4W4U - chains A and B of the 4 polymer chains in the assembly; structure by X-ray diffraction, 2.80 A resolution.

# Chain A
Protein: Ubiquitin carboxyl-terminal hydrolase
From: Saccharomyces cerevisiae
Notes: EC 3.4.19.12
UniProtKB: N1P0J5 (N1P0J5_YEASC); residues 1-471 here = UniProt positions 1-471
Sequence (476 residues; row label = number of the first residue in the row; numbers below 1 keep their minus sign (Gly-4 is residue -4)):
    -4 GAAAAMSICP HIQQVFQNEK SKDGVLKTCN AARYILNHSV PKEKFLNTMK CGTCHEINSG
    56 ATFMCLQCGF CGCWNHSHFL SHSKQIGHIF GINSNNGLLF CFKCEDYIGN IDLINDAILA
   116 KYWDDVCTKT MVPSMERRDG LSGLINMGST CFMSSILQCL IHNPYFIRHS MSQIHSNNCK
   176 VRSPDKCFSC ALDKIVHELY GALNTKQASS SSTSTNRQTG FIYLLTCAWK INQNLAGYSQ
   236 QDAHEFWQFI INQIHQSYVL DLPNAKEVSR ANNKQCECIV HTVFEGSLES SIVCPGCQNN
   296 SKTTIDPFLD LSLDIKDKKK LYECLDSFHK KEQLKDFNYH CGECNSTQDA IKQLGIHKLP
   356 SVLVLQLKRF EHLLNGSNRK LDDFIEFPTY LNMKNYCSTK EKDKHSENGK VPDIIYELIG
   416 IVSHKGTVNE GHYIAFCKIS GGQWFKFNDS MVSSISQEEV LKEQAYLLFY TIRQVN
Unresolved in the structure: -4 to 0, 199-211, 227-235, 395-405
Construct notes: expression tag (-4 to 0)
Ion coordination: Zn2+ site 1: Cys4, His6, Cys96, Cys99; Zn2+ site 2: Cys46, Cys49, Cys68, His73; Zn2+ site 3: Cys60, Cys63, His77, His83; Zn2+ site 4: His170, Cys174, Cys182, Cys185; Zn2+ site 5: His250, Cys271, Cys273, His276; Zn2+ site 6: Cys289, Cys292, Cys336, Cys339
From the paper describing this entry:
  - catalytic residues: Asn141 (citing earlier work)

# Chain B
Protein: Transcription and mRNA export factor SUS1
From: Saccharomyces cerevisiae
UniProtKB: N1P8F5 (N1P8F5_YEASC); numbering as in UniProt (aligned over 1-96)
Sequence (96 residues; numbered 1 to 96; the number before each row is that of its first residue):
     1 MTMDTAQLKS QIQQYLVESG NYELISNELK ARLLQEGWVD KVKDLTKSEM NINESTNFTQ
    61 ILSTVEPKAL EMVSDSTRET VLKQIREFLE EIVDTQ

# Interface between chain A and chain B
Contacting residue pairs (42; chain A residue first):
  Pro36(A) with Glu23(B)
  Lys37(A) with Val17(B); Glu18(B); Gly20(B); Glu23(B), salt bridge
  Phe40(A) with Tyr22(B), hydrophobic
  Leu41(A) with Val17(B), hydrophobic; Glu18(B)
  Lys45(A) with Gln14(B), hydrogen bond
  His50(A) with Ser10(B), hydrogen bond (backbone-side chain)
  Glu51(A) with Lys9(B); Gln13(B), hydrogen bond
  Ile52(A) with Gln13(B), hydrogen bond (backbone-side chain); Tyr22(B)
  Asn53(A) with Tyr22(B), hydrogen bond
  Trp69(A) with Phe58(B), hydrophobic; Thr59(B); Leu62(B)
  Phe95(A) with Phe58(B), hydrophobic; Thr59(B)
  Cys99(A) with Asn57(B)
  Glu100(A) with Asn57(B), hydrogen bond (backbone-side chain); Thr59(B), hydrogen bond (backbone-side chain)
  Asp101(A) with Asn57(B); Phe58(B), hydrogen bond (side chain-backbone)
  Tyr102(A) with Phe58(B), hydrophobic
  Tyr385(A) with Leu34(B), hydrophobic; Asp40(B), hydrogen bond
  Asn387(A) with Gln35(B)
  Asp408(A) with Ala31(B)
  Ile410(A) with Ala31(B), hydrophobic; Gln35(B)
  Lys433(A) with Asp40(B), salt bridge
  Gly436(A) with Lys47(B), hydrogen bond (backbone-side chain)
  Gln452(A) with Asp40(B)
  Arg468(A) with Leu34(B)
  Gln469(A) with Asn27(B), hydrogen bond (side chain-backbone); Lys30(B); Ala31(B), hydrogen bond (side chain-backbone); Leu34(B)
  Asn471(A) with Asn27(B), hydrogen bond (side chain-backbone); Ala31(B)
Also at the interface, not in a pair above, chain A (26 interface residues in all): Cys49
Also at the interface, not in a pair above, chain B (24 interface residues in all): Ala6, Glu28, Lys43, Thr56

# In short
26 residues of chain A and 24 residues of chain B are in contact; the contacts include 13 hydrogen bonds and 2
salt bridges. Among the polar pairs are Lys37(A)-Glu23(B), Lys433(A)-Asp40(B) and Lys45(A)-Gln14(B). Cys4(A),
His6(A), Cys96(A) and Cys99(A) coordinate Zn2+ site 1. From the paper: the catalytic residue Asn141(A).
Chain A is Ubiquitin carboxyl-terminal hydrolase and chain B is Transcription and mRNA export factor SUS1,
both from Saccharomyces cerevisiae; the structure, Structure of yeast SAGA DUBm with Sgf73 Y57A mutant at 2.8
angstroms resolution, was determined by X-ray diffraction.
